2BV7 - chain A; structure by X-ray diffraction, 1.79 A resolution.

# Chain A
Molecule: Glycolipid transfer protein
From: Bos taurus
Reference sequence: P68265 (GLTP_BOVIN); residues 2-209 here correspond to UniProt positions 1-208 (UniProt number = residue number - 1)
Chain sequence (208 residues; each row starts with the number of its first residue):
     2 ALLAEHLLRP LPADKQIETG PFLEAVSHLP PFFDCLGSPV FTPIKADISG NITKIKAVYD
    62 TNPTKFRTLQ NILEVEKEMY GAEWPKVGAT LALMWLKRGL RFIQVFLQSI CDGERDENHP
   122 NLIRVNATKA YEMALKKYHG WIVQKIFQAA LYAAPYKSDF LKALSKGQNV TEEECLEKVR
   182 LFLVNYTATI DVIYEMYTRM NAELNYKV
Unresolved in the structure: 2-7
Small-molecule neighbours: GM3 (n-{1-[(hexopyranosyloxy)methyl]-2-hydroxynonadecyl}tetracosanamide): Leu30, Phe33, Phe34, Leu37, Pro44, Ile45, Asp48, Ile49, Asn52, Lys55, Leu92, Trp96, Gly100, Phe103, Ile104, Phe107, Leu108, Leu136, His140, Val144, Ile147, Phe148, Phe161, Leu165, Lys179, Val180, Phe183, Tyr207, Val209

# Summary
Chain A binds compound GM3.
Chain A is Glycolipid transfer protein (Bos taurus); the structure, Crystal structure of GLTP with bound GM3,
was determined by X-ray diffraction, deposited together with 1WBE and 1TFJ.
